PDB entry 1I8M | X-ray diffraction, 2.10 A resolution | chains T and H of the 3 polymer chains in the assembly

== Chain T ==
Molecule: 5-nt DNA strand
Sequence (5 nucleotides; each row starts with the number of its first residue):
     1 TTTTT

== Chain H ==
Name: Antibody heavy chain fab
Source organism: Mus musculus
Notes: antibody fragment or engineered binder
Amino-acid sequence (224 residues; row label = number of the first residue in the row; a row labelled like 82A-82C holds insertion residues (82A, then the next letters in order)):
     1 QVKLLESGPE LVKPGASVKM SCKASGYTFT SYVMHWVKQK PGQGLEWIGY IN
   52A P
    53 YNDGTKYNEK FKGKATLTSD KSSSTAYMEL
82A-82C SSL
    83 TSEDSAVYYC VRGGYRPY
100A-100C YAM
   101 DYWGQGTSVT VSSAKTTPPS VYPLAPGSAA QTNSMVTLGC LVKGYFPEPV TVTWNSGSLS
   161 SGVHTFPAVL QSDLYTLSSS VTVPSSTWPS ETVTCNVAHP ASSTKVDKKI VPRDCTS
Unresolved in the structure: 127-133, 214-217
Disulfide bonds: Cys-22/Cys-92, Cys-140/Cys-195
Differences from the reference sequence: cloning artifact (1-4)

== Chain T / chain H interface ==
Residue-residue contacts - 6 pairs, chain T then chain H:
  DT1(T) / Tyr-100(H)  hydrogen bond to the sugar
  DT2(T) / Tyr-100(H)  sugar contact
  DT2(T) / Tyr-100A(H)  sugar contact
  DT3(T) / Tyr-100A(H)  stacking on the base
  DT3(T) / Ala-100B(H)  hydrogen bond to the base
  DT5(T) / Tyr-97(H)  base contact

== Summary ==
Chain T and chain H each contribute 4 residues to their interface, with 2 hydrogen bonds and 1 aromatic
stacking contact. Among the polar pairs are DT3(T)/Ala-100B(H) and DT1(T)/Tyr-100(H).
Here chain T is a 5-nt DNA strand and chain H is Antibody heavy chain fab (Mus musculus). Entry 1I8M (Crystal
structure of a recombinant anti-single-stranded DNA antibody fragment complexed with DT5) was determined by
X-ray diffraction.
